3GWZ - chains A and D of the 4 polymer chains in the assembly; structure by X-ray diffraction, 1.91 A resolution.

== Chain A (and D) ==
Molecule: MmcR
Source organism: Streptomyces lavendulae
Notes: chain D of this document is another copy of the same molecule, construct and numbering; everything in this record applies to it too
Reference sequence: Q9X5T6 (Q9X5T6_STRLA); numbering as in UniProt (aligned over 2-349)
Sequence (369 residues; row label = number of the first residue in the row; numbers below 1 keep their minus sign (Mse-19 is residue -19)):
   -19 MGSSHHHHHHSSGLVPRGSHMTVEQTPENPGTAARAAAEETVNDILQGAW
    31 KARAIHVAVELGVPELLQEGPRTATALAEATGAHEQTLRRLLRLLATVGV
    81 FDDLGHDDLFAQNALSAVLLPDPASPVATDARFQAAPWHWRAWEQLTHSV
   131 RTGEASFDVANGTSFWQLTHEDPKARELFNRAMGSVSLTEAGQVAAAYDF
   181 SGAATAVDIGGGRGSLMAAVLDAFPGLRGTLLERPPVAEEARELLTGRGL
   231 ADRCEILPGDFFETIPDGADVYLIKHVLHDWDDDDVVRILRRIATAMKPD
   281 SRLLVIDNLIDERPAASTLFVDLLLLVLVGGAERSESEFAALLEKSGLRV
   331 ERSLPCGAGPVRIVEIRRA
Unresolved in the structure: -19 to 10
Modified / non-standard residues: Mse-19, Mse1 (selenomethionine); Mse163, Mse197, Mse277 (selenomethionine; parent Met)
Construct notes: expression tag (-19 to 1)
Residues lining bound ligands:
  - Ca2+ (CA): Gly229, Asp232, Arg233
  - S-adenosylhomocysteine (SAH): Trp146, Phe159, Mse163, Ser167, Gly190, Gly191, Gly192, Glu213, Arg214, Val217, Gly239, Asp240, Phe241, Phe242, Lys255, His256, Val257, Asp260, Trp261
Swiss-Prot annotation at these positions:
  - active site: His259 (Proton acceptor)
  - binding site (S-adenosyl-L-methionine): Ser167, Gly190, Glu213, Arg214, Asp240, Phe241, Lys255
  - binding site (substrate): Asn288
From the paper describing this entry:
  - binding site for S-adenosylhomocysteine: Phe159, Mse163, Ser167, Asp188, Ile189, Gly190, Glu213, Arg214, Asp240, Phe241, Lys255, Trp261

== Interface between chain A and chain D ==
Contacting residue pairs - 18 pairs, chain A then chain D:
  Glu49(A) - Arg161(D)  salt bridge
  Arg52(A) - Glu223(D)  salt bridge
  Leu84(A) - Gly227(D)
  His86(A) - Thr226(D)
  His86(A) - Gly229(D)
  Asp87(A) - Thr226(D)
  Leu89(A) - Thr226(D)
  Leu89(A) - Gly227(D)
  Thr226(A) - Thr53(D)
  Gly227(A) - Arg52(D)
  Gly227(A) - Thr53(D)  hydrogen bond (backbone-backbone)
  Gly227(A) - Ala56(D)
  Arg228(A) - Arg52(D)
  Arg228(A) - Leu89(D)
  Gly229(A) - Thr53(D)
  Gly229(A) - Asp87(D)
  Gly229(A) - Leu89(D)
  Asp232(A) - Asp87(D)
Interface residues without a listed pair, chain A (12 interface residues in all): Pro51
Interface residues without a listed pair, chain D (11 interface residues in all): Pro51

== In short ==
The interface between chain A and chain D involves 12 residues on one side and 11 on the other; the contacts
include 1 hydrogen bond and 2 salt bridges. Polar pairs include Glu49(A)-Arg161(D), Arg52(A)-Glu223(D) and
Gly227(A)-Thr53(D). The paper reports a binding site for S-adenosylhomocysteine at Phe159(A), Mse163(A) and
Ser167(A) among others.
Both chains are MmcR (Streptomyces lavendulae). Entry 3GWZ (Structure of the Mitomycin 7-O-methyltransferase
MmcR) was determined by X-ray diffraction (same publication as 3GXO).
